4XOM - chains A and B; structure by X-ray diffraction, 1.90 A resolution.

# Chain A (and B)
Protein: Coenzyme F420:L-glutamate ligase
From: Mycobacterium tuberculosis (strain ATCC 25618 / H37Rv)
Notes: chain B of this document is another copy of the same molecule, construct and numbering; everything in this record applies to it too
UniProt: P9WP79 (FBIB_MYCTU); numbering as in UniProt (aligned over 245-448)
Chain sequence (207 residues; numbered -2 to 448; 244 numbers in that range are skipped by the numbering (no residue carries them; nothing is unmodelled there); the number before each row is that of its first residue; numbers below 1 keep their minus sign (Gly-2 is residue -2)):
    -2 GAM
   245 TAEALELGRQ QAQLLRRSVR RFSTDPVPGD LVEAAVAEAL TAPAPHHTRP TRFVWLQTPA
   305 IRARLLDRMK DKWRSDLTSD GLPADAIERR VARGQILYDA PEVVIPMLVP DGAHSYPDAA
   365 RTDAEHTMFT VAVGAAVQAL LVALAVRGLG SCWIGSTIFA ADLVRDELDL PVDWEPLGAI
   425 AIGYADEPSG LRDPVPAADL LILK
Disordered / not traced: -2 (chain B: -2 to -1)
Sequence notes: expression tag (-2 to 0)
UniProt features mapped onto this chain:
  - binding site (FMN): Arg260 to Arg264, Ala288, Gly399, Arg436
  - binding site (coenzyme F420-(gamma-Glu)n): Asp320

# Chain A / chain B interface
Pairs across the interface (144; chain A residue first):
  Met0(A) with Thr245(B)
  Thr245(A) with Met0(B); Ala248(B)
  Ala248(A) with Thr245(B); Ala248(B), hydrophobic; Leu249(B)
  Leu249(A) with Ala248(B); Gly252(B); Gln255(B)
  Gly252(A) with Leu249(B); Gly252(B); Arg253(B), hydrogen bond (backbone-backbone)
  Arg253(A) with Gly252(B), hydrogen bond (backbone-backbone); Arg253(B); Gln255(B), hydrogen bond; Ala256(B); Leu259(B); Val390(B)
  Gln254(A) with Val390(B), hydrogen bond (side chain-backbone)
  Gln255(A) with Leu249(B); Arg253(B), hydrogen bond
  Ala256(A) with Arg253(B); Ala256(B), hydrophobic
  Gln257(A) with Glu282(B), hydrogen bond; Thr285(B); Ala383(B), hydrogen bond (side chain-backbone); Val386(B); Ala387(B)
  Leu259(A) with Arg253(B)
  Arg260(A) with Thr285(B), hydrogen bond (side chain-backbone); Ala286(B); Pro287(B)
  Ser262(A) with Pro287(B)
  Val280(A) with Ala441(B), hydrophobic
  Ala281(A) with Pro438(B); Val439(B); Ala441(B)
  Glu282(A) with Gln257(B), hydrogen bond
  Leu284(A) with Ala441(B), hydrophobic; Leu444(B), hydrophobic
  Thr285(A) with Arg260(B), hydrogen bond (backbone-side chain); Arg436(B); Pro438(B)
  Ala286(A) with Arg260(B); Gln382(B)
  Pro287(A) with Arg260(B); Ser262(B); Gln382(B); Leu385(B), hydrophobic
  Arg293(A) with Asp443(B), salt bridge; Leu444(B)
  Thr295(A) with Leu444(B)
  Arg296(A) with Asp443(B); Leu444(B); Ile446(B)
  Phe297(A) with Leu444(B), hydrogen bond (backbone-backbone); Leu445(B); Ile446(B), hydrogen bond (backbone-backbone)
  Val298(A) with Ile446(B)
  Trp299(A) with Ile446(B), hydrogen bond (backbone-backbone); Leu447(B); Lys448(B), hydrogen bond (backbone-backbone)
  Leu300(A) with Lys448(B)
  Gln301(A) with Leu447(B); Lys448(B), hydrogen bond (backbone-backbone)
  Thr302(A) with Lys448(B), hydrogen bond (backbone-backbone)
  Asp320(A) with Arg365(B)
  Asp324(A) with Arg365(B), salt bridge
  Arg365(A) with Asp324(B), salt bridge; Phe403(B)
  Ala368(A) with Ile402(B); Phe403(B), hydrophobic
  Glu369(A) with Phe403(B)
  Thr371(A) with Ile402(B); Leu421(B)
  Met372(A) with Trp397(B); Gly399(B); Ile402(B), hydrophobic
  Thr374(A) with Thr374(B); Val375(B)
  Val375(A) with Thr374(B); Gly378(B); Trp397(B), hydrophobic; Leu421(B), hydrophobic
  Gly378(A) with Val375(B); Gly378(B); Ala379(B)
  Ala379(A) with Gly378(B), hydrogen bond (backbone-backbone); Ala379(B); Gln382(B)
  Gln382(A) with Ala286(B); Pro287(B); Ala379(B); Gln382(B); Ala383(B)
  Ala383(A) with Gln257(B), hydrogen bond (backbone-side chain); Gln382(B)
  Leu385(A) with Pro287(B), hydrophobic
  Val386(A) with Gln257(B)
  Ala387(A) with Gln257(B)
  Val390(A) with Arg253(B); Gln254(B)
  Trp397(A) with Met372(B), hydrophobic; Val375(B), hydrophobic
  Gly399(A) with Met372(B)
  Ile402(A) with Ala368(B); Thr371(B); Met372(B), hydrophobic
  Phe403(A) with Arg365(B); Ala368(B), hydrophobic; Glu369(B)
  Leu412(A) with Lys448(B), hydrogen bond (backbone-side chain)
  Leu414(A) with Lys448(B)
  Trp418(A) with Ile446(B), hydrophobic
  Leu421(A) with Thr371(B); Val375(B), hydrophobic
  Arg436(A) with Thr285(B)
  Pro438(A) with Ala281(B); Thr285(B)
  Val439(A) with Ala281(B)
  Ala441(A) with Val280(B), hydrophobic; Leu284(B), hydrophobic
  Asp443(A) with Arg293(B), salt bridge; Arg296(B)
  Leu444(A) with Leu284(B), hydrophobic; Arg293(B); Thr295(B); Arg296(B); Phe297(B), hydrogen bond (backbone-backbone)
  Leu445(A) with Glu277(B); Phe297(B)
  Ile446(A) with Arg296(B); Phe297(B), hydrogen bond (backbone-backbone); Val298(B); Trp299(B), hydrogen bond (backbone-backbone); Trp418(B), hydrophobic
  Leu447(A) with Trp299(B), hydrophobic; Gln301(B)
  Lys448(A) with Val298(B); Trp299(B), hydrogen bond (backbone-backbone); Leu300(B); Gln301(B), hydrogen bond (backbone-backbone); Thr302(B), hydrogen bond (backbone-backbone); Leu412(B), hydrogen bond (side chain-backbone)
Also at the interface, not in a pair above, chain A (75 interface residues in all): Glu250, Leu251, Leu258, Glu277, Pro289, Ile305, Arg334, Tyr360, Ala376, Leu435, Pro440
Also at the interface, not in a pair above, chain B (75 interface residues in all): Leu251, Leu258, Pro289, Ile305, Asp320, His358, Tyr360, Ala376, Val381, Arg391, Leu414, Pro440

# Summary
The chain A/chain B interface involves 75 residues from each chain, with 26 hydrogen bonds and 4 salt bridges.
Among the polar pairs are Arg293(A)-Asp443(B), Asp324(A)-Arg365(B) and Arg253(A)-Gln255(B). UniProt lists 8
FMN-binding residues and coenzyme F420-(gamma-Glu)n-binding residue Asp320(A) on chain A.
Both chains are Coenzyme F420:L-glutamate ligase (Mycobacterium tuberculosis (strain ATCC 25618 / H37Rv)).
Entry 4XOM (Coenzyme F420:L-glutamate ligase (FbiB) from Mycobacterium tuberculosis (C-terminal domain)) was
determined by X-ray diffraction (same publication as 4XOQ).
